9DC3 - chains A2 and B2 of the 120 polymer chains in the assembly; structure by electron microscopy, 2.31 A resolution.

== Chain A2 (and B2) ==
Protein: AAVX affinity ligand
Notes: chain B2 of this document is another copy of the same molecule, construct and numbering; everything in this record applies to it too
Sequence (126 residues; row label = number of the first residue in the row):
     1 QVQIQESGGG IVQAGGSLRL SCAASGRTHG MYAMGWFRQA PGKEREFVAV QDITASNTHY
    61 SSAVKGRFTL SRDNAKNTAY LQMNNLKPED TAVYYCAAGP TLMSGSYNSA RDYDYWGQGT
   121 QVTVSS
Disordered / not traced: 1
Cystine bridges: Cys22-Cys96

== Chain A2 / chain B2 interface ==
Pairs across the interface (4; chain A2 residue first):
  Ser17(A2) - Lys43(B2)
  Arg19(A2) - Glu44(B2)  salt bridge
  Asn84(A2) - Lys43(B2)
  Asn85(A2) - Glu89(B2)
Other interface residues (no listed pair), chain A2 (7 interface residues in all): Lys65, Thr69, Gln82
Other interface residues (no listed pair), chain B2 (5 interface residues in all): Gly42, Ser62

== Overview ==
The interface between chain A2 and chain B2 involves 7 residues on one side and 5 on the other; the contacts
include 1 salt bridge. The salt-bridged pair is Arg19(A2)-Glu44(B2).
Chain A2 and chain B2 are both AAVX affinity ligand; the structure, AAV8 in complex with the AAVX affinity
ligand, was determined by electron microscopy, deposited together with 9DC2.
